PDB entry 7VLC | X-ray diffraction, 2.20 A resolution | chains B and D of the 8 polymer chains in the assembly

[Chain B]
Protein: Extracellular A2 globin
From: Lamellibrachia satsuma
Reference sequence: S0BBR6 (S0BBR6_LAMSA); residues 1-144 here correspond to UniProt positions 17-160 (UniProt number = residue number + 16)
Chain sequence (144 residues; row label = number of the first residue in the row):
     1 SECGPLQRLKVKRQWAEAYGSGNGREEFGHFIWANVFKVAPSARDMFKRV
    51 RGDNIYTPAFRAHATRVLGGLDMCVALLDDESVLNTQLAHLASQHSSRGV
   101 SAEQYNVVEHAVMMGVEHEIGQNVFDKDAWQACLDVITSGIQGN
Cystine bridges: C3-C133
Bound ions: heme Fe: H95 (together with oxygen molecule); Ca2+: N106, E109, D135
Small-molecule neighbours:
  - heme (HEM): M46, F47, R49, V50, H63, R66, V67, G70, L71, L91, Q94, H95, R98, V100, Q104, Y105, V108, T138, I141
  - heme / oxygen molecule: W33, M46, F47, R49, V50, H63, R66, V67, G70, L71, L91, Q94, H95, R98, V100, Q104, Y105, V108, T138, I141
  - oxygen molecule (OXY): W33, F47, H63, V67, H95

[Chain D]
Protein: Extracellular B1 globin
From: Lamellibrachia satsuma
Reference sequence: S0BAP9 (S0BAP9_LAMSA); residues 1-149 here correspond to UniProt positions 20-168 (UniProt number = residue number + 19)
Chain sequence (149 residues; each row starts with the number of its first residue):
     1 SEFCSEADATIVIKQWNQIYNAGIGAKSRWTMGNEIFSSLFKLKPESEVL
    51 FNNVNVANMSSGAFHAHTVRVLSGLDMGINYLNDAGTLTSLTAHLAAQHV
   101 ARTGLKAVYFDAMGKVLMTVLPSLIDNFNPDAWRNCLLPLKNAIAKGLP
Disordered / not traced: 1-2
Cystine bridges: C4-C136
Glycans and other covalent adducts: glycan linked to N58
Bound ions: heme Fe: H99 (together with oxygen molecule)
Small-molecule neighbours:
  - heme (HEM): L40, S47, L50, F51, N53, V54, H67, R70, V71, G74, L75, L95, Q98, H99, R102, L105, Y109, F110, M113, L117, I144
  - heme / oxygen molecule: F37, L40, S47, L50, F51, N53, V54, H67, R70, V71, G74, L75, L95, Q98, H99, R102, L105, Y109, F110, M113, L117, I144
  - oxygen molecule (OXY): F37, F51, H67, V71, H99

[Chain B / chain D interface]
Pairs across the interface (21):
  P5(B) with T31(D); E35(D)
  L6(B) with E35(D); V120(D), hydrophobic; L124(D)
  L9(B) with S28(D); M32(D), hydrophobic; L124(D), hydrophobic
  K10(B) with P122(D); S123(D); L124(D); I125(D), hydrogen bond (side chain-backbone); D126(D), salt bridge
  R13(B) with Q18(D), hydrogen bond; L124(D), hydrogen bond (side chain-backbone); D126(D), salt bridge
  Q14(B) with D126(D), hydrogen bond
  D79(B) with K27(D), salt bridge
  N123(B) with N127(D), hydrogen bond
  V124(B) with D126(D); N127(D)
Other interface residues (no listed pair), chain B (12 interface residues in all): E17, D80, D126
Other interface residues (no listed pair), chain D (14 interface residues in all): I19

[Summary]
Chain B and chain D form an interface of 12 and 14 residues respectively; the contacts include 5 hydrogen
bonds and 3 salt bridges. Polar pairs include K10(B)-D126(D), R13(B)-D126(D) and D79(B)-K27(D). Chain B binds
heme, oxygen molecule and heme / oxygen molecule.
Here chain B is Extracellular A2 globin and chain D is Extracellular B1 globin, both from Lamellibrachia
satsuma. Entry 7VLC (Oxy-deoxy intermediate of V2 hemoglobin at 78% oxygen saturation) was determined by X-ray
diffraction together with 7VLD, 7VLE and 7VLF from the same study.
